5J2T - chains C and E of the 6 polymer chains in the assembly; structure by X-ray diffraction, 2.20 A resolution.

# Chain C
Protein: Tubulin alpha-1B chain
Source organism: Bos taurus
UniProtKB: P81947 (TBA1B_BOVIN); numbering as in UniProt (aligned over 1-451)
Chain sequence (451 residues; row label = number of the first residue in the row):
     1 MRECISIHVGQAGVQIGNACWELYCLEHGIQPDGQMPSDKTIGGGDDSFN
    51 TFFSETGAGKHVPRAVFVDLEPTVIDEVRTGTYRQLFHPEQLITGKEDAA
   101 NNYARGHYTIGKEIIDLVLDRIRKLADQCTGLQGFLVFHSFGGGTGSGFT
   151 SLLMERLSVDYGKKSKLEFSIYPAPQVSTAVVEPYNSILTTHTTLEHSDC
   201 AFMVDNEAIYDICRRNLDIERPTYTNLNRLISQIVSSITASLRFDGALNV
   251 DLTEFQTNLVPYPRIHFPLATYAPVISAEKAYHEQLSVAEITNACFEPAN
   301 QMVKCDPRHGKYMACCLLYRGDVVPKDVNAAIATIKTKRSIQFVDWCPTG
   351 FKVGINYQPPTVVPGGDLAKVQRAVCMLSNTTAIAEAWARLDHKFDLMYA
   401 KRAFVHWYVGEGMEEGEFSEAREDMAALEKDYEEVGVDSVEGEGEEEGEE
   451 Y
Disordered / not traced: 441-451
Small-molecule neighbours:
  - GTP (guanosine-5'-triphosphate): G10, Q11, A12, Q15, I16, D69, D98, A99, A100, N101, N102, S140, G142, G143, G144, T145, G146, I171, P173, V177, S178, T179, E183, N206, Y224, L227, N228, I231
  - vinblastine (VLB; (2alpha,2'beta,3beta,4alpha,5beta)-vincaleukoblastine): L248, P325, K326, V328, N329, I332, A333, K336, F351, V353, I355
Reported in the primary citation:
  - binding site for vinblastine: N329

# Chain E
Protein: Stathmin-4
Source organism: Rattus norvegicus
UniProtKB: P63043 (STMN4_RAT); residues 5-145 here correspond to UniProt positions 49-189 (UniProt number = residue number + 44)
Chain sequence (143 residues; numbered 3 to 145; the number before each row is that of its first residue):
     3 MADMEVIELNKCTSGQSFEVILKPPSFDGVPEFNASLPRRRDPSLEEIQK
    53 KLEAAEERRKYQEAELLKHLAEKREHEREVIQKAIEENNNFIKMAKEKLA
   103 QKMESNKENREAHLAAMLERLQEKDKHAEEVRKNKELKEEASR
Disordered / not traced: 3-5, 29-43, 141-145
Sequence notes: initiating methionine (3); expression tag (4)

# Interface between chain C and chain E
Contacting residue pairs (29; chain C residue first):
  H107(C) with K104(E); M105(E)
  Y108(C) with K104(E); M105(E), hydrophobic; N108(E)
  T109(C) with R112(E)
  L152(C) with M105(E), hydrophobic
  E155(C) with L101(E); K104(E), salt bridge
  R156(C) with L101(E)
  S158(C) with F93(E); I94(E)
  V159(C) with I94(E); K98(E)
  G162(C) with I94(E)
  K163(C) with N90(E); F93(E)
  T193(C) with K104(E)
  E196(C) with F93(E)
  H197(C) with F93(E)
  V409(C) with H115(E)
  G410(C) with R112(E)
  E411(C) with N108(E), hydrogen bond (backbone-side chain); R112(E), salt bridge
  G412(C) with N108(E), hydrogen bond (backbone-side chain); N111(E), hydrogen bond (backbone-side chain); R112(E)
  M413(C) with N108(E)
  E414(C) with N111(E), hydrogen bond
Interface residues without a listed pair, chain C (21 interface residues in all): K112, E417
Interface residues without a listed pair, chain E (14 interface residues in all): A97, S107, K109

# Summary
The interface between chain C and chain E involves 21 residues on one side and 14 on the other; the contacts
include 4 hydrogen bonds and 2 salt bridges. Polar contacts include E155(C)-K104(E), E411(C)-R112(E) and
E411(C)-N108(E). Ligands of chain C: GTP and vinblastine. The paper reports a binding site for vinblastine at
N329(C).
Here chain C is Tubulin alpha-1B chain (Bos taurus) and chain E is Stathmin-4 (Rattus norvegicus). Entry 5J2T
(Tubulin-vinblastine complex) was determined by X-ray diffraction, deposited together with 5IYZ and 5J2U.
